Entry 7LS3 (X-ray diffraction, 2.15 A resolution); this record covers chain A.

Chain A:
Protein: Cholesterol 24-hydroxylase
Source organism: Homo sapiens
Notes: EC 1.14.14.25
Reference sequence: Q9Y6A2 (CP46A_HUMAN); numbering as in UniProt (aligned over 28-494)
Chain sequence (474 residues; each row starts with the number of its first residue):
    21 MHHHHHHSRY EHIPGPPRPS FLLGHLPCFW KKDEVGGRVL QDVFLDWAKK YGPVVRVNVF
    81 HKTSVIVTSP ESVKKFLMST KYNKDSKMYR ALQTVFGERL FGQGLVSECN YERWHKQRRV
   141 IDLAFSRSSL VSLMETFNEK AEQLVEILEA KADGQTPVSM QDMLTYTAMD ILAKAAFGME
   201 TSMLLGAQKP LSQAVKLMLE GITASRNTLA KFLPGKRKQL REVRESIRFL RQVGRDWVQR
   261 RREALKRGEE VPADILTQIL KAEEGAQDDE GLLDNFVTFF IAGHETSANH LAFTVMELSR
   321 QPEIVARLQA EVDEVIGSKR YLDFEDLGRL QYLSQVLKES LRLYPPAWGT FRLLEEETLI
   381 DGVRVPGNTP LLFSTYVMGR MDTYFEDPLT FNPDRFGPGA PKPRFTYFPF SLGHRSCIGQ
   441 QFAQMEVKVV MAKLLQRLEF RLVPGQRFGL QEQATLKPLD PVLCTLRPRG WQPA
Not modelled in the structure: 21-27, 38-58, 81, 225-235, 490-494
Differences from the reference sequence: initiating methionine (21); expression tag (22-27)
Ion coordination: heme Fe: Cys-437 (together with YCJ)
Small-molecule neighbours:
  - heme (HEM): Lys-104, Tyr-109, Leu-125, Val-126, Trp-134, Arg-138, Phe-145, Ile-275, Phe-299, Ala-302, Gly-303, Thr-306, Ser-307, His-310, Pro-366, Ala-367, Gly-369, Thr-370, Arg-372, Pro-429, Phe-430, Ser-431, His-434, Arg-435, Ser-436, Cys-437, Ile-438, Gly-439, Phe-442, Ala-443, Glu-446
  - YCJ ((5-methyl-2-pyridin-4-yl-phenyl)-[4-oxidanyl-4-(phenylmethyl)piperidin-1-yl]methanone): Phe-80, Met-108, Tyr-109, Leu-112, Phe-121, Val-126, Leu-219, Ile-222, Ile-301, Ala-302, Glu-305, Thr-306, Ala-367, Trp-368, Gly-369, Phe-371, Cys-437, Ala-474, Thr-475
Swiss-Prot annotation at these positions:
  - binding site (heme): Cys-437
Reported in the primary citation:
  - binding site for YCJ: Gly-369

Overview:
Bound to chain A: heme and compound YCJ. UniProt lists heme-binding residue Cys-437. From the paper: a binding
site for YCJ at Gly-369.
Chain A is Cholesterol 24-hydroxylase (Homo sapiens); the structure, Co-complex CYP46A1 with 8114 (3f), was
determined by X-ray diffraction (same publication as 7LRL and 7LS4).
